Entry 7XOW (electron microscopy, 3.10 A resolution); this record covers chains E and A of the 6 polymer chains in the assembly.

== Chain E ==
Name: scfv16
Organism: Mus musculus
Notes: antibody fragment or engineered binder
Amino-acid sequence (269 residues; row label = number of the first residue in the row; note: 3 numbers in that range are skipped by the numbering (no residue carries them; nothing is unmodelled there); a row labelled like 120A-120O holds insertion residues (120A, then the next letters in order)):
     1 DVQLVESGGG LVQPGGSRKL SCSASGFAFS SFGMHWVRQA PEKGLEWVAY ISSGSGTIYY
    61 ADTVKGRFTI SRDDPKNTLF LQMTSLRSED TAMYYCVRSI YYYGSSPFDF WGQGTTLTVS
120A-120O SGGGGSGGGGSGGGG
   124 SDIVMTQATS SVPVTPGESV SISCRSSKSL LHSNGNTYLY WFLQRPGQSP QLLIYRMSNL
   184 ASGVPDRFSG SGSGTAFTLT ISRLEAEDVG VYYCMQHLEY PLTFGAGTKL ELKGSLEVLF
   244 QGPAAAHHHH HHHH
Unresolved in the structure: 1, 120A-120O, 138, 236-257
Cystine bridges: Cys147-Cys217

== Chain A ==
Name: Guanine nucleotide-binding protein G(q) subunit alpha
Organism: Homo sapiens
Reference sequence: P50148 (GNAQ_HUMAN); residues 30-353 here correspond to UniProt positions 36-359 (UniProt number = residue number + 6)
Amino-acid sequence (353 residues; row label = number of the first residue in the row):
     1 MGCTLSAEDK AAVERSKMID RNLREDGEKA RRELKLLLLG TGESGKSTFI KQMRIIHGSG
    61 YSDEDKRGFT KLVYQNIFTA MQAMIRAMDT LKIPYKYEHN KAHAQLVREV DVEKVSAFEN
   121 PYVDAIKSLW NDPGIQECYD RRREYQLSDS TKYYLNDLDR VADPAYLPTQ QDVLRVRVPT
   181 TGIIEYPFDL QSVIFRMVDV GGQRSERRKW IHCFENVTSI MFLVALSEYD QVLVESDNEN
   241 RMEESKALFR TIITYPWFQN SSVILFLNKK DLLEEKIMYS HLVDYFPEYD GPQRDAQAAR
   301 EFILKMFVDL NPDSDKIIYS HFTCATDTEN IRFVFAAVKD TILQLNLKEY NLV
Unresolved in the structure: 1-4, 59-181, 233-239
Construct notes: initiating methionine (1); expression tag (2-29)

== Chain E / chain A interface ==
Residue-residue contacts (20):
  Ser52(E) with Glu14(A), hydrogen bond
  Ser53(E) with Glu14(A); Met18(A), hydrogen bond
  Thr57(E) with Glu14(A), hydrogen bond
  Ile100(E) with Arg15(A)
  Tyr101(E) with Ala11(A), hydrophobic; Ala12(A); Arg15(A)
  Tyr102(E) with Arg15(A)
  His155(E) with Ser6(A)
  Asn157(E) with Asp9(A), hydrogen bond
  Tyr161(E) with Ser6(A), hydrogen bond; Glu8(A); Asp9(A), hydrogen bond
  Tyr163(E) with Glu8(A), hydrogen bond
  Arg179(E) with Glu8(A), salt bridge
  His220(E) with Ala7(A); Glu8(A), salt bridge
  Leu221(E) with Ala7(A)
  Tyr223(E) with Ala7(A)
Also at the interface, not in a pair above, chain E (20 interface residues in all): Ser31, Gly54, Gly56, Tyr59, Pro107, Glu222
Also at the interface, not in a pair above, chain A (11 interface residues in all): Leu5, Lys10

== In short ==
Chain E and chain A form an interface of 20 and 11 residues respectively; the contacts include 7 hydrogen
bonds and 2 salt bridges. Polar contacts include Arg179(E)-Glu8(A), His220(E)-Glu8(A) and Ser52(E)-Glu14(A).
Here chain E is scfv16 (Mus musculus) and chain A is Guanine nucleotide-binding protein G(q) subunit alpha
(Homo sapiens). Entry 7XOW (Structural insights into human brain gut peptide cholecystokinin receptors) was
determined by electron microscopy, deposited together with 8IA7, 7XOU and 7XOV.
